PDB entry 1JNZ | X-ray diffraction, 2.50 A resolution | chains A and C of the 4 polymer chains in the assembly

Chain A:
Molecule: adenylylsulfate reductase
Source organism: Archaeoglobus fulgidus DSM 4304
Notes: EC 1.8.99.2; fragment: a subunit
Sequence (643 residues; numbered 1 to 643; the number before each row is that of its first residue):
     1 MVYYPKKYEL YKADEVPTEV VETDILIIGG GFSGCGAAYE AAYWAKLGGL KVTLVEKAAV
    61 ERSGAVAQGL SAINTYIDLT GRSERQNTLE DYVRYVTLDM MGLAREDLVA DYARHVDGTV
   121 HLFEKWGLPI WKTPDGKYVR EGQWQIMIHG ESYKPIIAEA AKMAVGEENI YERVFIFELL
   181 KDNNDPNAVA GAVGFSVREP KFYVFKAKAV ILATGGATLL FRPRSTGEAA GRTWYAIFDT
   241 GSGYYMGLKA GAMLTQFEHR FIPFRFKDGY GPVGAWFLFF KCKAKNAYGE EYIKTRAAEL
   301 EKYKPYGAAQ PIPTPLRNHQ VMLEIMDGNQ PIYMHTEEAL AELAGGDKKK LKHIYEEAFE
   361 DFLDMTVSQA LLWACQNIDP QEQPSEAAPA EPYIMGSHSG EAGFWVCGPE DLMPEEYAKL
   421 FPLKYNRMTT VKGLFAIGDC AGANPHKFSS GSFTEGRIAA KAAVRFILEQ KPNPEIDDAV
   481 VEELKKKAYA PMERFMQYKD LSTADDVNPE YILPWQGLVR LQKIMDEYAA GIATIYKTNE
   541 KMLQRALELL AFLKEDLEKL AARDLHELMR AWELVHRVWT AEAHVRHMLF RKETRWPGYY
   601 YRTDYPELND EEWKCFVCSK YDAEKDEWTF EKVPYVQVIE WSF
Unresolved in the structure: 1
Sequence notes: conflict Asn-183 (Lys in 2648886)
Ligand contacts: FAD / sulfite ion: Ile-28, Gly-29, Gly-30, Gly-31, Phe-32, Ser-33, Gly-34, Val-55, Glu-56, Lys-57, Ser-63, Gly-64, Ala-65, Val-66, Leu-70, Ser-71, Ala-72, Ile-73, Asn-74, Lys-154, Val-174, Phe-175, Ile-176, Ala-213, Thr-214, Gly-215, Trp-234, Tyr-235, Ala-236, Phe-238, Asp-239, Ser-242, Arg-265, Pro-272, Met-365, Thr-366, Ser-397, His-398, Gly-438, Asp-439, Phe-448, Ser-449, Ser-450, Ser-452, His-576

Chain C:
Molecule: adenylylsulfate reductase
Source organism: Archaeoglobus fulgidus DSM 4304
Notes: EC 1.8.99.2; fragment: a subunit
Sequence (643 residues; each row starts with the number of its first residue):
  2001 MVYYPKKYEL YKADEVPTEV VETDILIIGG GFSGCGAAYE AAYWAKLGGL KVTLVEKAAV
  2061 ERSGAVAQGL SAINTYIDLT GRSERQNTLE DYVRYVTLDM MGLAREDLVA DYARHVDGTV
  2121 HLFEKWGLPI WKTPDGKYVR EGQWQIMIHG ESYKPIIAEA AKMAVGEENI YERVFIFELL
  2181 KDNNDPNAVA GAVGFSVREP KFYVFKAKAV ILATGGATLL FRPRSTGEAA GRTWYAIFDT
  2241 GSGYYMGLKA GAMLTQFEHR FIPFRFKDGY GPVGAWFLFF KCKAKNAYGE EYIKTRAAEL
  2301 EKYKPYGAAQ PIPTPLRNHQ VMLEIMDGNQ PIYMHTEEAL AELAGGDKKK LKHIYEEAFE
  2361 DFLDMTVSQA LLWACQNIDP QEQPSEAAPA EPYIMGSHSG EAGFWVCGPE DLMPEEYAKL
  2421 FPLKYNRMTT VKGLFAIGDC AGANPHKFSS GSFTEGRIAA KAAVRFILEQ KPNPEIDDAV
  2481 VEELKKKAYA PMERFMQYKD LSTADDVNPE YILPWQGLVR LQKIMDEYAA GIATIYKTNE
  2541 KMLQRALELL AFLKEDLEKL AARDLHELMR AWELVHRVWT AEAHVRHMLF RKETRWPGYY
  2601 YRTDYPELND EEWKCFVCSK YDAEKDEWTF EKVPYVQVIE WSF
Unresolved in the structure: 2001
Sequence notes: conflict Asn-2183 (Lys183 in 2648886)
Ligand contacts: FAD / sulfite ion: Ile-2028, Gly-2029, Gly-2030, Gly-2031, Phe-2032, Ser-2033, Gly-2034, Val-2055, Glu-2056, Lys-2057, Ser-2063, Gly-2064, Ala-2065, Val-2066, Leu-2070, Ser-2071, Ala-2072, Ile-2073, Asn-2074, Val-2174, Phe-2175, Ile-2176, Ala-2213, Thr-2214, Gly-2215, Trp-2234, Tyr-2235, Ala-2236, Phe-2238, Asp-2239, Ser-2242, Met-2246, Arg-2265, Pro-2272, Met-2365, Thr-2366, Ser-2397, His-2398, Gly-2438, Asp-2439, Phe-2448, Ser-2449, Ser-2450, Ser-2452, His-2576

How chain A and chain C interact:
Pairs across the interface (59; chain A residue first):
  Val-2(A) with Tyr-2004(C)
  Tyr-4(A) with Tyr-2004(C), hydrophobic
  Arg-222(A) with Arg-2224(C), hydrogen bond (side chain-backbone); Ser-2225(C); Thr-2226(C)
  Arg-224(A) with Arg-2222(C), hydrogen bond (backbone-side chain); Lys-2523(C), hydrogen bond (backbone-side chain); Glu-2527(C)
  Ser-225(A) with Arg-2222(C); Lys-2523(C), hydrogen bond
  Thr-226(A) with Arg-2222(C); Thr-2226(C)
  Gly-227(A) with Val-2519(C)
  Glu-228(A) with Asp-2506(C); Gln-2516(C)
  Lys-267(A) with Glu-2527(C), salt bridge; Tyr-2528(C), hydrogen bond
  Asp-268(A) with Lys-2523(C), salt bridge
  Ala-287(A) with Lys-2541(C)
  Tyr-288(A) with Asn-2539(C); Asp-2604(C)
  Ile-325(A) with Lys-2537(C)
  Met-326(A) with Lys-2537(C)
  Asp-327(A) with Thr-2603(C)
  Gly-328(A) with Asn-2539(C), hydrogen bond (backbone-side chain); Thr-2603(C), hydrogen bond (backbone-side chain)
  Gln-330(A) with Asn-2539(C), hydrogen bond (backbone-side chain); Met-2542(C)
  Pro-331(A) with Lys-2541(C); Met-2542(C)
  Gln-376(A) with Arg-2545(C), hydrogen bond; Phe-2552(C)
  Glu-386(A) with Tyr-2528(C), hydrogen bond; Arg-2545(C), salt bridge
  Asp-506(A) with Glu-2228(C)
  Trp-515(A) with Glu-2228(C)
  Gln-516(A) with Glu-2228(C), hydrogen bond
  Val-519(A) with Gly-2227(C)
  Lys-523(A) with Arg-2224(C), hydrogen bond (side chain-backbone); Ser-2225(C), hydrogen bond; Asp-2268(C), salt bridge
  Glu-527(A) with Arg-2224(C); Lys-2267(C), salt bridge
  Tyr-528(A) with Lys-2267(C), hydrogen bond; Glu-2386(C), hydrogen bond
  Lys-537(A) with Met-2326(C)
  Asn-539(A) with Tyr-2288(C); Gly-2328(C); Gln-2330(C)
  Lys-541(A) with Ala-2287(C); Pro-2331(C)
  Met-542(A) with Gln-2330(C); Pro-2331(C)
  Arg-545(A) with Gln-2376(C), hydrogen bond; Glu-2386(C), salt bridge
  Phe-552(A) with Gln-2376(C)
  Thr-603(A) with Asp-2327(C); Gly-2328(C), hydrogen bond (side chain-backbone)
  Asp-604(A) with Tyr-2288(C)
Also at the interface, not in a pair above, chain A (42 interface residues in all): Asn-329, Asn-377, Ile-378, Val-507, Ala-533, Thr-534, Ile-535
Also at the interface, not in a pair above, chain C (42 interface residues in all): Val-2002, Ile-2325, Asn-2329, Asn-2377, Ile-2378, Val-2507, Trp-2515, Ala-2533, Thr-2534, Ile-2535

In short:
Chain A and chain C each contribute 42 residues to their interface, with 17 hydrogen bonds and 6 salt bridges.
Polar contacts include Lys-267(A)/Glu-2527(C), Asp-268(A)/Lys-2523(C) and Glu-386(A)/Arg-2545(C). Bound to
chain A: FAD / sulfite ion. Bound to chain C: FAD / sulfite ion.
Both chains are adenylylsulfate reductase (Archaeoglobus fulgidus DSM 4304). Entry 1JNZ (Structure of
adenylylsulfate reductase from the hyperthermophilic Archaeoglobus fulgidus at 1.6 resolution) was determined
by X-ray diffraction (same publication as 1JNR).
